Entry 8TT3 (electron microscopy, 3.40 A resolution); this record covers chains D and I of the 12 polymer chains in the assembly.

# Chain D
Molecule: Transport permease protein
Organism: Caldimonas thermodepolymerans
Reference sequence: A0A2S5T447 (A0A2S5T447_9BURK); residues 4-271 here correspond to UniProt positions 2-269 (UniProt number = residue number - 2)
Amino-acid sequence (274 residues; row label = number of the first residue in the row; numbers below 1 keep their minus sign (Met-2 is residue -2)):
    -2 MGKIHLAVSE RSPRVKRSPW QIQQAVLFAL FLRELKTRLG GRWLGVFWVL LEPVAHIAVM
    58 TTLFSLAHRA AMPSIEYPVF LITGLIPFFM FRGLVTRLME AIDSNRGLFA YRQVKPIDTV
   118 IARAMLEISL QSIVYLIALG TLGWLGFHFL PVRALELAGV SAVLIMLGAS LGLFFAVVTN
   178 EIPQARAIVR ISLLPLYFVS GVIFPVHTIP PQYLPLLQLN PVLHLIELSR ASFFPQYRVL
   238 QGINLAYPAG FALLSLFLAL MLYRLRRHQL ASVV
Disordered / not traced: -2 to 13, 270-271
Differences from the reference sequence: initiating methionine (-2); expression tag (-1 to 3)
Small-molecule neighbours: KJ9 ((2R,5S,8S)-2,5-dihydroxy-5,10-dioxo-8-[(undecanoyloxy)methyl]-4,6,9-trioxa-5lambda~5~-phosphahenicosan-1-yl 3-deoxy-alpha-L-altro-oct-2-ulopyranosidonic acid): Gln181, Ala184, Ile185, Ile188, Ser189, Leu191, Pro192, Phe195
What the authors report for this chain:
  - binding site for KJ9: Arg94, Gln181, Arg187
  - mutagenesis - R89K: decreased stability

# Chain I
Molecule: Capsular biosynthesis protein
Organism: Caldimonas thermodepolymerans
Reference sequence: A0A2S5T4A0 (A0A2S5T4A0_9BURK); residues 3-371 here correspond to UniProt positions 2-370 (UniProt number = residue number - 1)
Amino-acid sequence (390 residues; numbered -2 to 387; the number before each row is that of its first residue; numbers below 1 keep their minus sign (Met-2 is residue -2)):
    -2 MGKIHMKLVS RLTAKRLQWA LVYLPMLVAT VYFLVFSADR YVSESVITVR QTSSNAPTGG
    58 MSGAALLLAG LTPASREDTC YLQTYIHSMG LLQKLDQQLK LREHFGTPLR DPLFRLWGGT
   118 SQEWFLEYYR SRVEVLMDDI CGLLTVRVQG FEPEFAQALN RAILEESERF VNELSHRMAR
   178 EQGQFAEAEL ERATARLQEA KRQLIAFQAK HKLLDPLAQA QATGTLTAEL QAALTRQEAE
   238 LRNALTYLNE DSYQVKALRS QINALRQQID EERLRATAGK NGDRINAVAA EFHDLQLQVG
   298 FAEDAYKLAL AAVESARIEA TRKLKSLVVV EPPVLPEIAE YPRRWYNLAT LLVVCCLIYG
   358 VVSLVVATIR DHQDGSGSGS HHHHHHHHHH
Disordered / not traced: -2 to 8, 52-70, 188-297, 369-387
Differences from the reference sequence: initiating methionine (-2); expression tag (-1 to 2, 372-387); conflict Cys77 (Leu76 in A0A2S5T4A0), Cys138 (Ser137 in A0A2S5T4A0)

# How chain D and chain I interact
Residue-residue contacts (9):
  Arg39(D) - Leu361(I)
  Arg39(D) - Thr365(I)
  Trp40(D) - Leu361(I)
  Leu41(D) - Leu361(I)  hydrophobic
  Phe44(D) - Val358(I)  hydrophobic
  Arg66(D) - Ile137(I)
  Trp141(D) - Tyr343(I)  hydrogen bond (backbone-side chain)
  Trp141(D) - Ala346(I)  hydrophobic
  Trp141(D) - Thr347(I)
Other interface residues (no listed pair), chain I (8 interface residues in all): Gly357

# Summary
6 residues of chain D face 8 of chain I across their interface, with 1 hydrogen bond. Its one hydrogen-bonded
contact is Trp141(D)-Tyr343(I). Ligands of chain D: compound KJ9. The paper reports a binding site for KJ9 at
Arg94(D), Gln181(D) and Arg187(D); R89K of chain D reduces stability.
Chain D is Transport permease protein and chain I is Capsular biosynthesis protein, both from Caldimonas
thermodepolymerans; the structure, S. thermodepolymerans KpsM-KpsE in Glycolipid 2 state with rigid body
fitted KpsT, was determined by electron microscopy (same publication as 8TSH, 8TSI, 8TSL, 8TSW and 8TUN).
